6ITL - chain A; structure by X-ray diffraction, 1.97 A resolution.

== Chain A ==
Molecule: Malate dehydrogenase
From: Mannheimia succiniciproducens (strain MBEL55E)
Notes: EC 1.1.1.37
UniProtKB: Q65T37 (MDH_MANSM); numbering as in UniProt (aligned over 1-312)
Sequence (320 residues; row label = number of the first residue in the row):
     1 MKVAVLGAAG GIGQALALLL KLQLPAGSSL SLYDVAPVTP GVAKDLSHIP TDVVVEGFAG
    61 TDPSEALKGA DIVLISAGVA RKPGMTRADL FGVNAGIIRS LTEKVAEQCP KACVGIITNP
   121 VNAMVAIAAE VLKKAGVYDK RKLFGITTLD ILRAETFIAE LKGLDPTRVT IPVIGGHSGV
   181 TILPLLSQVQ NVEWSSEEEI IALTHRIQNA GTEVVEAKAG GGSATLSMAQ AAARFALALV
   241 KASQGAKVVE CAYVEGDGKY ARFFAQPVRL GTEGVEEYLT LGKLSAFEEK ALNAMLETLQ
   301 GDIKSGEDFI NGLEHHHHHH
Not modelled in the structure: 313-320
Differences from the reference sequence: expression tag (313-320)
Residues lining bound ligands: NAD (nicotinamide-adenine-dinucleotide): G7, A9, G10, G11, I12, G13, Y33, D34, V35, A36, S76, A77, G78, V79, A80, L90, N94, I97, L101, I117, T118, N119, V121, I146, L149, H177, S223, A224, T225, M228
UniProt features mapped onto this chain:
  - active site: H177 (Proton acceptor)
  - binding site (NAD(+)): G7 to G13, D34, N94, I117 to N119, M228
  - binding site (substrate): R81, R87, N119, R153
From the paper describing this entry:
  - binding site for NAD: G11, L101, A224

== Summary ==
Chain A binds NAD. Curated annotation (UniProt) lists active-site residue H177, 13 NAD+-binding residues and 4
substrate-binding residues. From the paper: a binding site for NAD at G11, L101 and A224.
Chain A is Malate dehydrogenase (Mannheimia succiniciproducens (strain MBEL55E)); the structure, Crystal
structure of malate dehydrogenase from Mannheimia succiniciproducens in complex with NAD, was determined by
X-ray diffraction, deposited together with 6ITK.
